PDB entry 6XJH | electron microscopy, 3.60 A resolution | chains C and D of the 4 polymer chains in the assembly

== Chain C (and D) ==
Molecule: ABC transporter ATP-binding protein
Organism: Staphylococcus aureus
Notes: chain D of this document is another copy of the same molecule, construct and numbering; everything in this record applies to it too
UniProt: X5EJW5 (X5EJW5_STAAU); numbering as in UniProt (aligned over 1-290)
Amino-acid sequence (290 residues; numbered 1 to 290; the number before each row is that of its first residue):
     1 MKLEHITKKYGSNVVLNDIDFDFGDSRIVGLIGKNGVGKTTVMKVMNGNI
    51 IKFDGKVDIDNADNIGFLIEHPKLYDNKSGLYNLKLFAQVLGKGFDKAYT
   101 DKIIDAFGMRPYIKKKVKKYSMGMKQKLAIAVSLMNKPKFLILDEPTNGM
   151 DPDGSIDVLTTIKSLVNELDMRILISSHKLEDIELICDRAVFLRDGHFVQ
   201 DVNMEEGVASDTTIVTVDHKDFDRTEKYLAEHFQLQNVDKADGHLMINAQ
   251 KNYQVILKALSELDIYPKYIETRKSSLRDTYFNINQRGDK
Not modelled in the structure: 205-275
Bound ions: Mg2+: T40, E70 (together with ATP-gamma-S)
Residues lining bound ligands:
  - ATP-gamma-S (AGS; phosphothiophosphoric acid-adenylate ester), molecule 1: Y10, N13, V15, K34, N35, G36, V37, G38, K39, T40, T41, E70, D144, E145, H178
  - ATP-gamma-S (AGS), molecule 2: K115, K118, K119, S121, M122, G123, M124
What the authors report for this chain:
  - binding site for ATP-gamma-S: Y10, S121, G123, H178
  - contacts within the chain: Y112-Y120 (pi stacking)
  - catalytic residues: E145

== Chain C / chain D interface ==
Contacting residue pairs (46):
  K34(C) - D151(D)
  N35(C) - G123(D)
  N35(C) - G149(D)  hydrogen bond (side chain-backbone)
  N35(C) - M150(D)
  N35(C) - D151(D)  hydrogen bond (backbone-side chain)
  G36(C) - M124(D)
  E70(C) - M122(D)
  H71(C) - H71(D)  hydrogen bond
  H71(C) - M122(D)
  M122(C) - E70(D)
  M122(C) - H71(D)
  M122(C) - E145(D)
  M122(C) - N148(D)
  G123(C) - N35(D)
  M124(C) - G36(D)
  E145(C) - M122(D)
  N148(C) - M122(D)
  N148(C) - N148(D)  hydrogen bond (side chain-backbone)
  N148(C) - G149(D)
  G149(C) - N35(D)  hydrogen bond (backbone-side chain)
  G149(C) - N148(D)
  G149(C) - H178(D)
  M150(C) - N35(D)
  M150(C) - H178(D)
  D151(C) - K34(D)
  D151(C) - N35(D)  hydrogen bond (side chain-backbone)
  D151(C) - H178(D)
  P152(C) - H178(D)
  P152(C) - R278(D)
  P152(C) - Y281(D)  hydrophobic
  P152(C) - F282(D)  hydrophobic
  D153(C) - Y281(D)
  D153(C) - F282(D)
  D153(C) - K290(D)  salt bridge
  I156(C) - R278(D)
  H178(C) - G149(D)
  H178(C) - M150(D)
  H178(C) - D151(D)
  H178(C) - P152(D)
  R278(C) - P152(D)
  R278(C) - I156(D)
  Y281(C) - P152(D)  hydrophobic
  Y281(C) - D153(D)
  F282(C) - P152(D)  hydrophobic
  F282(C) - D153(D)
  K290(C) - D153(D)  salt bridge
Other interface residues (no listed pair), chain C (22 interface residues in all): K179
Other interface residues (no listed pair), chain D (22 interface residues in all): K179

== Overview ==
The chain C/chain D interface involves 22 residues from each chain, with 6 hydrogen bonds and 2 salt bridges.
Among the polar pairs are D153(C)-K290(D), N35(C)-G149(D) and N35(C)-D151(D). Chain C binds ATP-gamma-S. From
the paper: the catalytic residue E145(C); a binding site for ATP-gamma-S at Y10(C), S121(C) and G123(C) among
others.
Chain C and chain D are both ABC transporter ATP-binding protein (Staphylococcus aureus); the structure, PmtCD
ABC exporter without the basket domain at C2 symmetry, was determined by electron microscopy, deposited
together with 6U2D, 6XFU and 6XJI.
